Entry 7JX7 (X-ray diffraction, 1.75 A resolution); this record covers chains A and B.

# Chain A
Protein: Bromodomain-containing protein 2
Organism: Homo sapiens
Notes: fragment: the second bromodomain
Reference sequence: P25440 (BRD2_HUMAN); numbering as in UniProt (aligned over 347-455)
Chain sequence (115 residues; each row starts with the number of its first residue):
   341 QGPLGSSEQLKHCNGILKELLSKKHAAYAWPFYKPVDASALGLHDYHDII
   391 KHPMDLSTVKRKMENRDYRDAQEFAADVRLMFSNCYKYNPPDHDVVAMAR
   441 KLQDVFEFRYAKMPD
Disordered / not traced: 341-344
Sequence notes: expression tag (341-346)
Curated features (UniProtKB/Swiss-Prot):
  - mutagenesis: Val376 (V376A: Abolished binding to histone H4 acetylated at 'Lys-12' (H4K12ac)), Leu381 (L381A: Reduced binding to histone H4 acetylated at 'Lys-12' (H4K12ac)), Leu383 (L383A: Reduced binding to histone H4 acetylated at 'Lys-12' (H4K12ac)), Asn429 (N429A: Abolished binding to histone H4 acetylated at 'Lys-12' (H4K12ac))

# Chain B
Protein: Diacetylated-H2A.Z peptide
Chain sequence (6 residues; row label = number of the first residue in the row):
     2 GGKAGK
Modified positions: Lys4 (N(6)-acetyllysine; ALY); Lys7 (N(6)-acetyllysine; ALY)
Reported in the primary citation:
  - post-translational modification sites: Lys4, Lys7

# Chain A / chain B interface
Residue-residue contacts (19; chain A residue first):
  Trp370(A) - Lys7(B)
  Pro371(A) - Lys4(B)
  Pro371(A) - Lys7(B)
  Phe372(A) - Lys4(B)
  Val376(A) - Lys4(B)
  Leu381(A) - Lys7(B)
  Leu383(A) - Lys4(B)
  Cys425(A) - Lys4(B)
  Tyr428(A) - Gly3(B)
  Tyr428(A) - Lys4(B)
  Asn429(A) - Gly3(B)
  Asn429(A) - Lys4(B)  hydrogen bond (side chain-backbone)
  Pro430(A) - Gly2(B)
  Pro430(A) - Gly3(B)
  His433(A) - Lys4(B)  hydrogen bond (side chain-backbone)
  His433(A) - Ala5(B)
  His433(A) - Lys7(B)
  Asp434(A) - Lys7(B)
  Val435(A) - Lys7(B)
Other interface residues (no listed pair), chain A (14 interface residues in all): Met438
Other interface residues (no listed pair), chain B (6 interface residues in all): Gly6
From the paper, about this interface:
  - pairs named by the authors: Asn429(A)-Lys4(B) (hydrogen bond), His433(A)-Lys4(B) (hydrogen bond)
  - interface residues, chain B: Lys7(B)

# In short
14 residues of chain A and 6 residues of chain B are in contact; the contacts include 2 hydrogen bonds. Polar
contacts include Asn429(A)-Lys4(B) and His433(A)-Lys4(B). The paper describes hydrogen bonds between Asn429(A)
and Lys4(B) and His433(A) and Lys4(B). From the paper: the interface residue Lys7(B); modification sites
Lys4(B) and Lys7(B).
Chain A is Bromodomain-containing protein 2 (Homo sapiens) and chain B is Diacetylated-H2A.Z peptide; the
structure, BRD2-BD2 in complex with a diacetylated-H2A.Z peptide, was determined by X-ray diffraction.
